5AGE - chain A; structure by X-ray diffraction, 2.00 A resolution.

Chain A:
Molecule: Glycylpeptide N-tetradecanoyltransferase
Source organism: Leishmania major
Notes: EC 2.3.1.97
UniProt: Q4Q5S8 (Q4Q5S8_LEIMA); residue numbers follow UniProt; this construct covers 5-421
Chain sequence (438 residues; each row starts with the number of its first residue; numbers below 1 keep their minus sign (Met-16 is residue -16)):
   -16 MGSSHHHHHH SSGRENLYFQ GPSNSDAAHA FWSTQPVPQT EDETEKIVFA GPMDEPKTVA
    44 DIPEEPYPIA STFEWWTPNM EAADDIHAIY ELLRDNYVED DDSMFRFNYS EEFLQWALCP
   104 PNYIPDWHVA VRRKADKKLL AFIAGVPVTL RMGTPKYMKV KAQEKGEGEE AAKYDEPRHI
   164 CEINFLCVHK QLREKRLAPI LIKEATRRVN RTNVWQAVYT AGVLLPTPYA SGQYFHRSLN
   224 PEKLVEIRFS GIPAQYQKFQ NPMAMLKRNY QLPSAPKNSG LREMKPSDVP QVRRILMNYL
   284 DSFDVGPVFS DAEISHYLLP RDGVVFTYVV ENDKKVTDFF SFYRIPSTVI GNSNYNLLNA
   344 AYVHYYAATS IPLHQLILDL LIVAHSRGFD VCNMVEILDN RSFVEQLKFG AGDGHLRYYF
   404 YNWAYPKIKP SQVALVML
Not modelled in the structure: -16 to 10
Construct notes: expression tag (-16 to 4)
Residues lining bound ligands:
  - M9M (4-[(5-methyl-1,2-oxazol-3-yl)methyl]-7-[4-(1-methylpiperidin-4-yl)butyl]-2H-1,4-benzoxazin-3(4H)-one): Tyr80, Val81, Glu82, Asp83, Phe88, Arg89, Phe90, Tyr92, Asn167, Thr203, Ala204, Gly205, Tyr217, His219, Phe232, Ser330, Leu341, Tyr345, Asn376, Leu399, Met420, Leu421
  - tetradecanoyl-coa (MYA): Ala11, His12, Ala13, Phe14, Trp15, Asn79, Tyr80, Val81, Ile126, Ile166, Asn167, Phe168, Leu169, Cys170, Val171, Leu175, Arg176, Glu177, Lys178, Arg179, Leu180, Ala181, Pro182, Ile185, Thr189, Val192, Asn193, Val197, Trp198, Gln199, Ala200, Tyr202, Thr203, Ala204, Val206, Leu208, Tyr404
From the paper describing this entry:
  - binding site for M9M: Phe232, Asn376

Overview:
Ligands of chain A: compound M9M and tetradecanoyl-coa. From the paper: a binding site for M9M at Phe232 and
Asn376.
Chain A is Glycylpeptide N-tetradecanoyltransferase (Leishmania major); the structure, Crystal structure of
leishmania major N-myristoyltransferase (nmt) with bound myristoyl-CoA and a benzomorpholinone ligand, was
determined by X-ray diffraction together with 5AG4, 5AG5, 5AG6 and 5AG7 from the same study.
